PDB entry 6N4F | X-ray diffraction, 3.01 A resolution | chains A and H of the 6 polymer chains in the assembly

# Chain A
Protein: Hemagglutinin HA1
Organism: unidentified influenza virus
Reference sequence: A0A218KIQ1 (A0A218KIQ1_9INFA); residues 1-329 here correspond to UniProt positions 17-345 (UniProt number = residue number + 16)
Sequence (334 residues; row label = number of the first residue in the row; numbers below 1 keep their minus sign (Ala-4 is residue -4)):
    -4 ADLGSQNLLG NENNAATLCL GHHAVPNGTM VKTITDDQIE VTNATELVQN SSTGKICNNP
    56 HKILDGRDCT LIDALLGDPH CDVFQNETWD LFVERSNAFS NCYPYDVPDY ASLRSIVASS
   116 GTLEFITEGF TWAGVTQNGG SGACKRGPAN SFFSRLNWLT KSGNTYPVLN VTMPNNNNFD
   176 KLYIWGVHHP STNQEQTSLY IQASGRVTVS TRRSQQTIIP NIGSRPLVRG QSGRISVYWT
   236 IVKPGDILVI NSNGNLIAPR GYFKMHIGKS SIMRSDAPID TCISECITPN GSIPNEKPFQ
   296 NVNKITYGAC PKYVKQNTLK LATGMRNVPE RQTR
Disordered / not traced: -4 to 7, 325-329
Disulfide bonds: Cys52-Cys277, Cys64-Cys76, Cys97-Cys139, Cys281-Cys305
Sequence notes: expression tag (-4 to 0)
What the authors report for this chain:
  - specificity-determining residues: Gln226, Gly228 (proposed by the authors, not directly observed)

# Chain H
Protein: Hemagglutinin HA2
Organism: unidentified influenza virus
Reference sequence: A0A2U5FPI7 (A0A2U5FPI7_9INFA); residues 1-174 here correspond to UniProt positions 346-519 (UniProt number = residue number + 345)
Sequence (182 residues; row label = number of the first residue in the row):
     1 GLFGAIAGFI ENGWEGMVDG WYGFRHQNSE GTGQAADLKS TQAAIDQING KLNRVIEKTN
    61 EKFHQIEKEF SEVEGRIQDL ERYVEDTKVD LWSYNAELLV ALENQNTIDL TDSEMNKLFE
   121 KTRRQLRENA EDMGNGCFKI YHKCDNACIE SIRNGTYDHN IYRDEAVNNR FQIKSGRLVP
   181 RG
Disordered / not traced: 173-182
Disulfide bonds: Cys144-Cys148
Covalent attachments: covalent link Gly50-Arg54
Sequence notes: expression tag (175-182)

# Chain A / chain H interface
Contacting residue pairs - 9 pairs, chain A then chain H:
  Ser107(A) - Glu74(H)
  Ser107(A) - Gly75(H)
  Ser107(A) - Arg76(H)  hydrogen bond (side chain-backbone)
  Ser110(A) - Asp79(H)  hydrogen bond
  Ile111(A) - Val73(H)  hydrophobic
  Ile111(A) - Gly75(H)
  Arg208(A) - Glu72(H)  salt bridge
  Lys238(A) - Ser71(H)  hydrogen bond (side chain-backbone)
  Lys238(A) - Glu72(H)
Also at the interface, not in a pair above, chain A (7 interface residues in all): Ala106, Ile236

# Summary
Chain A and chain H each contribute 7 residues to their interface; the contacts include 3 hydrogen bonds and 1
salt bridge. Polar contacts include Arg208(A)-Glu72(H), Ser107(A)-Arg76(H) and Ser110(A)-Asp79(H). From the
paper: specificity determinants Gln226(A) and Gly228(A).
Here chain A is Hemagglutinin HA1 and chain H is Hemagglutinin HA2, both from unidentified influenza virus.
Entry 6N4F (The crystal structure of hemagglutinin from A/canine/IL/11613/2015 (H3N2) influenza virus) was
determined by X-ray diffraction together with 6N4D from the same study.
